PDB entry 8WT9 | electron microscopy, 2.70 A resolution | chains D and J of the 10 polymer chains in the assembly

Chain D:
Molecule: IS621 transposase
From: Escherichia coli
Reference sequence: A0A0E0Y1P1 (A0A0E0Y1P1_ECO1C); residues 1-326 here = UniProt positions 1-326
Chain sequence (328 residues; numbered -1 to 326; the number before each row is that of its first residue; numbers below 1 keep their minus sign (Gly-1 is residue -1)):
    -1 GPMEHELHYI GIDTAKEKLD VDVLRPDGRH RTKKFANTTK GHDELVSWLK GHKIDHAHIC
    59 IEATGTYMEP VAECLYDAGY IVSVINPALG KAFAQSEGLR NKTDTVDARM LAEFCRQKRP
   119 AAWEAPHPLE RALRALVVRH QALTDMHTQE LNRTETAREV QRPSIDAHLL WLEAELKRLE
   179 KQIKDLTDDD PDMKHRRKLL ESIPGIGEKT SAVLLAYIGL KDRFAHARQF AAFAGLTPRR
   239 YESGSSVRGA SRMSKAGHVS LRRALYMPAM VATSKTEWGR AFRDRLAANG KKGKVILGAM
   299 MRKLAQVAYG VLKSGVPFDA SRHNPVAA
Unresolved in the structure: -1 to 4, 240-247, 323-326
Sequence notes: expression tag (-1 to 0)
From the paper describing this entry:
  - binding site for target DNA: Ser241
  - binding site for donor DNA (chain J): Ser241
  - mutagenesis - D11A/E60A/D102A/D105A, S241A: abolished catalytic activity

Chain J:
Molecule: donor DNA
Sequence (44 nucleotides; row label = number of the first residue in the row):
     1 TCTCTGCACT GGAGGGATAA TACAAGATAC TGTTATGGCC TGCA
Unresolved in the structure: 1-11, 41-44

Interface between chain D and chain J:
Contacting residue pairs (30; chain D residue first):
  Thr12(D) with DA29(J), sugar contact
  Ala13(D) with DA29(J), phosphate contact; DC30(J), phosphate contact
  Lys14(D) with DA29(J), phosphate contact; DC30(J), hydrogen bond to the phosphate; DT31(J), salt bridge to the phosphate
  Glu60(D) with DT28(J), phosphate contact
  Thr62(D) with DT28(J), phosphate contact; DA29(J), sugar contact
  Tyr65(D) with DA29(J), sugar contact; DC30(J), sugar contact
  Asn84(D) with DG26(J), hydrogen bond to the base
  Pro85(D) with DA27(J), sugar contact; DT28(J), sugar contact
  Ala86(D) with DG26(J), base contact; DA27(J), sugar contact
  Lys89(D) with DA27(J), phosphate contact; DT28(J), phosphate contact
  Arg250(D) with DA25(J), hydrogen bond to the base
  Tyr264(D) with DA20(J), hydrogen bond to the base
  Met265(D) with DA19(J), base contact
  Met268(D) with DA19(J), base contact; DA20(J), base contact
  Ser272(D) with DA19(J), sugar contact
  Lys290(D) with DA22(J), salt bridge to the phosphate
  Gly291(D) with DA20(J), phosphate contact; DT21(J), hydrogen bond to the phosphate
  Lys292(D) with DA20(J), phosphate contact; DT21(J), sugar contact
  Leu295(D) with DA20(J), sugar contact
Other interface residues (no listed pair), chain D (24 interface residues in all): Asp11, Gly63, Asp102, Val269, Lys273
Other interface residues (no listed pair), chain J (12 interface residues in all): DT18

In short:
The interface between chain D and chain J involves 24 residues on one side and 12 on the other, with 5
hydrogen bonds and 2 salt bridges. Polar contacts include Asn84(D)-DG26(J), Arg250(D)-DA25(J) and
Tyr264(D)-DA20(J). The paper reports a binding site for target DNA at Ser241(D); D11A/E60A/D102A/D105A and
S241A of chain D abolish catalytic activity.
Chain D is IS621 transposase (Escherichia coli) and chain J is donor DNA; the structure, Cryo-EM structure of
the IS621 recombinase in complex with bridge RNA, donor DNA, and target DNA ..., was determined by electron
microscopy together with 8WT6, 8WT7 and 8WT8 from the same study.
